8Q4S - chain A; structure by X-ray diffraction, 2.08 A resolution.

[Chain A]
Name: Phosphoserine phosphatase
Source organism: Brucella melitensis
Notes: EC 3.1.3.3
UniProtKB: Q8YI30 (Q8YI30_BRUME); residues -5 to 295 here correspond to UniProt positions 2-302 (UniProt number = residue number + 7)
Sequence (307 residues; row label = number of the first residue in the row; numbers below 1 keep their minus sign (Gly-11 is residue -11)):
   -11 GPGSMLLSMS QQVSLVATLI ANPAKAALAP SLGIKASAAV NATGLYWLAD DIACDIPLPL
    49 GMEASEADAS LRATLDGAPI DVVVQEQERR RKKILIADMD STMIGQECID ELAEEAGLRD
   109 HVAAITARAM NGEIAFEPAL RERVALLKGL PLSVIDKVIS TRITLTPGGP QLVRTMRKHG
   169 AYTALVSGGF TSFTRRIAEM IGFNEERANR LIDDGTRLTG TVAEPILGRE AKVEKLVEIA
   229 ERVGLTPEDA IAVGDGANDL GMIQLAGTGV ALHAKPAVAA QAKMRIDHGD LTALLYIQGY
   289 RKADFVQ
Unresolved in the structure: -11 to 0
Construct notes: expression tag (-11 to -6)
Metal / ion sites: Mg2+: Asp86, Asp88, Asp243 (together with (2S)-2-amino-4-phosphonobutanoic acid)
Residues lining bound ligands: (2S)-2-amino-4-phosphonobutanoic acid (E7P): Asp86, Met87, Asp88, Glu95, Ile97, Thr114, Met118, Phe124, Leu128, Arg131, Ser175, Gly176, Gly177, Lys220, Asn246

[Overview]
Chain A binds (2S)-2-amino-4-phosphonobutanoic acid. Asp86, Asp88 and Asp243 coordinate Mg2+.
Chain A is Phosphoserine phosphatase (Brucella melitensis); the structure, Crystal structure of phosphoserine
phosphatase (SerB) from Brucella melitensis in complex with AP4 and magnesium, was determined by X-ray
diffraction together with 9FQN, 9FQ5, 9FQC, 8QOB and 7QPL from the same study.
